6IA7 - chain A; structure by X-ray diffraction, 2.30 A resolution.

Chain A:
Name: Intraflagellar transport protein 22
Organism: Trypanosoma brucei brucei (strain 927/4 GUTat10.1)
UniProt: Q381A3 (IFT22_TRYB2); residues 1-219 here = UniProt positions 1-219
Amino-acid sequence (223 residues; each row starts with the number of its first residue; numbers below 1 keep their minus sign (Gly-3 is residue -3)):
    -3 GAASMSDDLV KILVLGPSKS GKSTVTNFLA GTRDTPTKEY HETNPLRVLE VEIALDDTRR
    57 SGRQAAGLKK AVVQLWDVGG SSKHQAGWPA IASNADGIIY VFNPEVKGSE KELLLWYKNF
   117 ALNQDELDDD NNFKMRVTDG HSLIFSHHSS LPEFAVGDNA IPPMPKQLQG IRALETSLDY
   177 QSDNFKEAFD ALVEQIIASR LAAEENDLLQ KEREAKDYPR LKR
Not modelled in the structure: -3 to 4, 30-37, 53-66, 77-83, 118-131, 201-219
Sequence notes: expression tag (-3 to 0)
Ion coordination: Mg2+: Ser19 (together with GTP); Ca2+: Ser178 (shared with 1 residue of chain B)
Ligand contacts: GTP (guanosine-5'-triphosphate): Ser14, Lys15, Ser16, Gly17, Lys18, Ser19, Thr20, Glu38, Thr39, Asn40, Asp73, Gly75, Gly76, His143, His144, Ser145, Ser173, Leu174, Asp175, Tyr176
Swiss-Prot annotation at these positions:
  - binding site (GTP): Gly12 to Ser19, Trp72 to Lys79
Reported in the primary citation:
  - binding site for GTP: Asp175
  - Mg2+ coordination: Ser19

In short:
Chain A binds GTP. UniProt lists 16 GTP-binding residues. From the paper: a binding site for GTP at Asp175;
Mg2+ coordination by Ser19.
Chain A is Intraflagellar transport protein 22 (Trypanosoma brucei brucei (strain 927/4 GUTat10.1)); the
structure, T. brucei IFT22 GTP-bound crystal structure, was determined by X-ray diffraction (same publication
as 6IAN and 6IAE).
